4NHY - chain A; structure by X-ray diffraction, 2.60 A resolution.

Chain A:
Molecule: 2-oxoglutarate and iron-dependent oxygenase domain-containing protein 1
From: Homo sapiens
Notes: EC 1.14.11.-
UniProt: Q8N543 (OGFD1_HUMAN); residues 1-542 here = UniProt positions 1-542
Chain sequence (562 residues; row label = number of the first residue in the row; numbers below 1 keep their minus sign (Met-19 is residue -19)):
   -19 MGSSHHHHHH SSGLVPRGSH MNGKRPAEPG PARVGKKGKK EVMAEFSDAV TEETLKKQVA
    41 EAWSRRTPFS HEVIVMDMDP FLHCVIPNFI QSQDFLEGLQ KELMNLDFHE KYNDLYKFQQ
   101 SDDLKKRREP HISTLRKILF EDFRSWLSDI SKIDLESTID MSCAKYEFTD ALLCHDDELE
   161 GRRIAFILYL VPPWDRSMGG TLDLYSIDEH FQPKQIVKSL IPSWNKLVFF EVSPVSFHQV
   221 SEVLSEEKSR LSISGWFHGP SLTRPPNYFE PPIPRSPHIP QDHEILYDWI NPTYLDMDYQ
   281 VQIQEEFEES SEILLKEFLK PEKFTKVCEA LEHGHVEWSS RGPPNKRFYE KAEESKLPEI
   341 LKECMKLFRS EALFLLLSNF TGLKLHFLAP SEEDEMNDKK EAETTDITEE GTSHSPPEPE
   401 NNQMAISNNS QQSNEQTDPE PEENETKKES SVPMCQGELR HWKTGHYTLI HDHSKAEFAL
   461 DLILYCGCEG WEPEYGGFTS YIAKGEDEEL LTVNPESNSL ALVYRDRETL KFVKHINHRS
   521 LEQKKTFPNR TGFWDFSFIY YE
Not modelled in the structure: -19 to 23, 372-429
Sequence notes: initiating methionine (-19); expression tag (-18 to 0)
Metal / ion sites: Mn2+: His155, Asp157, His218 (together with pyridine-2,4-dicarboxylic acid)
Residues lining bound ligands: pyridine-2,4-dicarboxylic acid (PD2): Tyr146, Leu152, His155, Asp157, Ile167, Tyr169, Leu182, His218, Val220, Arg230, Ser232, Ser234, Trp236
Reported in the primary citation:
  - Mn2+ coordination: His155, Asp157, His218
  - mutagenesis - L95A, Y96A, L152Y, R162A: decreased catalytic activity

Overview:
Chain A binds pyridine-2,4-dicarboxylic acid. The Mn2+ site is built by His155, Asp157 and His218. From the
paper: L95A, Y96A and L152Y, among others, reduce catalytic activity; Mn2+ coordination by His155, Asp157 and
His218.
Chain A is 2-oxoglutarate and iron-dependent oxygenase domain-containing protein 1 (Homo sapiens); the
structure, Crystal structure of human OGFOD1, 2-oxoglutarate and iron-dependent oxygenase domain containing 1,
in complex with pyridine-2,4-dicarboxylic ..., was determined by X-ray diffraction (same publication as 4NHK,
4NHL, 4NHM and 4NHX).
